Entry 5IWA (X-ray diffraction, 3.50 A resolution); this record covers chains I and A of the 21 polymer chains in the assembly.

# Chain I
Molecule: 30S ribosomal protein S9
From: Thermus thermophilus HB8
UniProtKB: P80374 (RS9_THET8); residue numbers follow UniProt; this construct covers 2-128
Amino-acid sequence (127 residues; numbered 2 to 128; the number before each row is that of its first residue):
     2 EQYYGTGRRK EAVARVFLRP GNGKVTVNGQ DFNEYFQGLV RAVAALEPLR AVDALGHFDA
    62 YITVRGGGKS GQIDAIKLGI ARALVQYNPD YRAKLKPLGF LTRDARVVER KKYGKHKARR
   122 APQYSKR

# Chain A
Molecule: 16S ribosomal RNA
From: Thermus thermophilus HB8
Sequence (1509 nucleotides; row label = number of the first residue in the row; note: 42 numbers in that range are skipped by the numbering (no residue carries them; nothing is unmodelled there); a row labelled like 190A-190L holds insertion residues (190A, then the next letters in order)):
     1 AAAUUGGAGA GUUUGAUCCU GGCUCAGGGU GAACGCUGGC GGCGUGCCUA AGACAUGCAA
    61 GUCGUGCGGG
    73 CCGCGGGGUU UUA
    89 CUCCG
    95 UGGUC
   101 AGCGGCGGAC GGGUGAGUAA CGCGUGGGU
  129A G
   130 ACCUACCCGG AAGAGGGGGA CAACCCGGGG AAACUCGGGC UAAUCCCCCA UGUGGACCCG
   190 C
190A-190L CCCUUGGGGUGU
   191 GUCCAAAGGG CUUU
   216 GCCCGCUUCC GGAUGGGCCC GCGUCCCAUC AGCUAGUUGG UGGGGUAAUG GCCCACCAAG
   276 GCGACGACGG GUAGCCGGUC UGAGAGGAUG GCCGGCCACA GGGGCACUGA GACACGGGCC
   336 CCACUCCUAC GGGAGGCAGC AGUUAGGAAU CUUCCGCAAU GGGCGCAAGC CUGACGGAGC
   396 GACGCCGCUU GGAGGAAGAA GCCCUUCGGG GUGUAAACUC CUGAA
   442 CCCGGGACGA AACCCCCGAC GA
   474 GGGGACUGAC GGUACCGGG
   494 GUAAUAGCGC CGGCCAACUC CGUGCCAGCA GCCGCGGUAA UACGGAGGGC GCGAGCGUUA
   554 CCCGGAUUCA CUGGGCGUAA AGGGCGUGUA GGCGGCCUGG GGCGUCCCAU GUGAAAGACC
   614 ACGGCUCAAC CGUGGGGGAG CGUGGGAUAC GCUCAGGCUA GACGGUGGGA GAGGGUGGUG
   674 GAAUUCCCGG AGUAGCGGUG AAAUGCGCAG AUACCGGGAG GAACGCCGAU GGCGAAGGCA
   734 GCCACCUGGU CCACCCGUGA CGCUGAGGCG CGAAAGCGUG GGGAGCAAAC CGGAUUAGAU
   794 ACCCGGGUAG UCCACGCCCU AAACGAUGCG CGCUAGGUCU CUGGGUCU
   848 CCUGGGGGCC GAAGCUAACG CGUUAAGCGC GCCGCCUGGG GAGUACGGCC GCAAGGCUGA
   908 AACUCAAAGG AAUUGACGGG GGCCCGCACA AGCGGUGGAG CAUGUGGUUU AAUUCGAAGC
   968 AACGCGAAGA ACCUUACCAG GCCUUGACAU GCUAGG
 1003A G
  1004 AACCCGGGUG AAAGCCUGGG GUGCCCC
1030A-1030D GCGA
  1031 GGGGAGCCCU AGCACAGGUG CUGCAUGGCC GUCGUCAGCU CGUGCCGUGA GGUGUUGGGU
  1091 UAAGUCCCGC AACGAGCGCA ACCCCCGCCG UUAGUUGCCA GCGGUUCGGC CGGGCACUCU
  1151 AACGGGACUG CCCGCGAAA
  1171 GCGGGAGGAA GGAGGGGACG ACGUCUGGUC AGCAUGGCCC UUACGGCCUG GGCGACACAC
  1231 GUGCUACAAU GCCCACUACA AAGCGAUGCC ACCCGGCAAC GGGGAGCUAA UCGCAAAAAG
  1291 GUGGGCCCAG UUCGGAUUGG GGUCUGCAAC CCGACCCCAU GAAGCCGGAA UCGCUAGUAA
  1351 UCGCGGAUCA G
 1361A C
  1362 CAUGCCGCGG UGAAUACGUU CCCGGGCCUU GUACACACCG CCCGUCACGC CAUGGGAGCG
  1422 GGCUCUACCC GAAGUCGCCG GG
  1446 AGCCUACGGG
  1459 CAGGCGCCGA GGGUAGGGCC CGUGACUGGG GCGAAGUCGU AACAAGGUAG CUGUACCGGA
  1519 AGGUGCGGCU GGAU
Construct notes: expression tag (1-3)
Bound ions: Mg2+ site 1 near G21 (its only coordinating residue here); Mg2+ site 2: C48, G115; Mg2+ site 3 near A53 (its only coordinating residue here); Mg2+ site 4 near G66 (its only coordinating residue here); Mg2+ site 5 near A109 (its only coordinating residue here); Mg2+ site 6 near G111 (its only coordinating residue here); Mg2+ site 7: A116, G117, G289; Mg2+ site 8: C174, C175; Mg2+ site 9 near A195 (its only coordinating residue here); Mg2+ site 10: G299, G558; Mg2+ site 11 near C307 (its only coordinating residue here); Mg2+ site 12 near A315 (its only coordinating residue here); 54 more Mg2+ sites not listed
What the authors report for this chain:
  - binding site for the ligand 6EK: C1400
  - conformationally variable residues (loop rearrangement): U81 to A85, A792, U793, A794, G1516 to A1519

# How chain I and chain A interact
Contacting residue pairs (114; chain I residue first):
  Gln3(I) with A1130(A), hydrogen bond to the sugar
  Tyr5(I) with C1147(A), hydrogen bond to the sugar; U1148(A), sugar contact
  Thr7(I) with U1148(A), hydrogen bond to the phosphate
  Arg9(I) with C1118(A), salt bridge to the phosphate; C1119(A), salt bridge to the phosphate; U1148(A), salt bridge to the phosphate; C1149(A), salt bridge to the phosphate
  Arg10(I) with G1347(A), hydrogen bond to the base
  Lys11(I) with G1371(A), phosphate contact; U1372(A), salt bridge to the phosphate; G1373(A), hydrogen bond to the base
  Glu12(I) with A1251(A), sugar contact; G1370(A), phosphate contact; G1371(A), phosphate contact
  Val14(I) with U1148(A), phosphate contact; C1149(A), phosphate contact
  Arg16(I) with C1128(A), sugar contact; C1129(A), sugar contact; A1130(A), salt bridge to the phosphate; C1147(A), hydrogen bond to the base; U1148(A), sugar contact
  Phe18(I) with A1130(A), sugar contact
  Arg20(I) with A1130(A), hydrogen bond to the phosphate; G1131(A), salt bridge to the phosphate
  Tyr36(I) with C1249(A), sugar contact
  Gln38(I) with G1291(A), sugar contact; U1292(A), sugar contact
  Gly39(I) with G1291(A), phosphate contact
  Leu40(I) with G1290(A), sugar contact
  Arg42(I) with G1373(A), phosphate contact
  Tyr62(I) with A1130(A), hydrogen bond to the phosphate
  Arg66(I) with C1128(A), sugar contact; C1129(A), salt bridge to the phosphate; A1250(A), phosphate contact
  Gly67(I) with A1250(A), hydrogen bond to the phosphate; A1251(A), phosphate contact
  Gly68(I) with C1249(A), hydrogen bond to the sugar; A1250(A), sugar contact; G1371(A), phosphate contact
  Gly69(I) with C1249(A), sugar contact; G1371(A), hydrogen bond to the phosphate; U1372(A), phosphate contact
  Lys70(I) with A1248(A), hydrogen bond to the sugar; C1249(A), sugar contact; U1372(A), phosphate contact
  Ser71(I) with U1372(A), hydrogen bond to the phosphate; G1373(A), hydrogen bond to the phosphate
  Gly72(I) with U1372(A), hydrogen bond to the phosphate
  Gln73(I) with C1249(A), hydrogen bond to the sugar
  Arg83(I) with C1118(A), hydrogen bond to the phosphate; C1119(A), salt bridge to the phosphate
  Arg93(I) with G1178(A), salt bridge to the phosphate; A1179(A), salt bridge to the phosphate
  Lys97(I) with G1177(A), salt bridge to the phosphate; G1178(A), hydrogen bond to the base
  Leu102(I) with A1179(A), sugar contact
  Thr103(I) with A1179(A), phosphate contact; A1180(A), hydrogen bond to the phosphate
  Arg104(I) with G1117(A), hydrogen bond to the phosphate; C1118(A), salt bridge to the phosphate; A1179(A), hydrogen bond to the sugar
  Arg107(I) with G1347(A), phosphate contact
  Val108(I) with C1116(A), sugar contact; G1347(A), sugar contact
  Val109(I) with G1347(A), sugar contact; U1348(A), phosphate contact; G1370(A), base contact; G1371(A), phosphate contact
  Glu110(I) with U1348(A), hydrogen bond to the phosphate
  Arg111(I) with G1368(A), salt bridge to the phosphate; C1369(A), phosphate contact
  Lys112(I) with C1367(A), salt bridge to the phosphate; G1368(A), salt bridge to the phosphate; C1369(A), hydrogen bond to the phosphate
  Lys113(I) with G1186(A), hydrogen bond to the phosphate; G1187(A), salt bridge to the phosphate; G1368(A), phosphate contact
  Tyr114(I) with A1188(A), phosphate contact; C1367(A), phosphate contact; G1368(A), hydrogen bond to the phosphate
  Gly115(I) with C1367(A), hydrogen bond to the phosphate
  Lys116(I) with C1367(A), phosphate contact
  His117(I) with G1233(A), salt bridge to the phosphate; C1366(A), salt bridge to the phosphate
  Lys118(I) with A1349(A), salt bridge to the phosphate; A1350(A), salt bridge to the phosphate; U1351(A), hydrogen bond to the base
  Arg120(I) with C1344(A), sugar contact; U1345(A), salt bridge to the phosphate; U1348(A), phosphate contact; A1349(A), hydrogen bond to the phosphate
  Arg121(I) with G1343(A), hydrogen bond to the sugar; A1349(A), hydrogen bond to the phosphate; A1350(A), salt bridge to the phosphate
  Ala122(I) with G1343(A), phosphate contact; C1344(A), phosphate contact
  Pro123(I) with G1233(A), phosphate contact
  Gln124(I) with G942(A), hydrogen bond to the base; U943(A), hydrogen bond to the sugar; U1232(A), hydrogen bond to the phosphate; G1233(A), hydrogen bond to the phosphate; C1342(A), sugar contact
  Tyr125(I) with C967(A), hydrogen bond to the sugar; C1342(A), phosphate contact
  Ser126(I) with G1231(A), phosphate contact; U1232(A), phosphate contact; U1341(A), hydrogen bond to the sugar; C1342(A), sugar contact
  Lys127(I) with C1230(A), hydrogen bond to the phosphate; G1231(A), salt bridge to the phosphate
  Arg128(I) with G966(A), hydrogen bond to the sugar; C970(A), base contact; C1230(A), sugar contact
Interface residues without a listed pair, chain I (55 interface residues in all): Asp105, Ala106, Ala119
Interface residues without a listed pair, chain A (55 interface residues in all): A1146, G1184, A1346

# Overview
The chain I/chain A interface involves 55 residues from each chain, with 38 hydrogen bonds and 24 salt
bridges. Polar pairs include Arg10(I)-G1347(A), Lys11(I)-G1373(A) and Arg16(I)-C1147(A). The Mg2+ site 2 is
built by C48(A) and G115(A). The paper reports a binding site for the ligand 6EK at C1400(A); conformational
variability at U81(A), A792(A) and U793(A) among others.
Chain I is 30S ribosomal protein S9 and chain A is 16S ribosomal RNA, both from Thermus thermophilus HB8; the
structure, Crystal structure of the 30S ribosomal subunit from Thermus thermophilus in complex with the
GE81112 peptide ..., was determined by X-ray diffraction.
